PDB entry 3MNN | X-ray diffraction, 2.50 A resolution | chains E and I of the 10 polymer chains in the assembly

# Chain E
Protein: Histone H3.2
From: Xenopus laevis
UniProt: P84233 (H32_XENLA); residues 1-135 here correspond to UniProt positions 2-136 (UniProt number = residue number + 1)
Amino-acid sequence (135 residues; each row starts with the number of its first residue):
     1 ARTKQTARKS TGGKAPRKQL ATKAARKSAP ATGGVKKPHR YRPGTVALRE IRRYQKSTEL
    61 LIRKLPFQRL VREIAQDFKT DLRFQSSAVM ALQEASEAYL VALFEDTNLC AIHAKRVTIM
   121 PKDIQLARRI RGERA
Disordered / not traced: 1-37, 135
Metal / ion sites: Mg2+ near Asp77 (its only coordinating residue here)
Curated features (UniProtKB/Swiss-Prot):
  - modified residue: Arg2 (Asymmetric dimethylarginine), Thr3 (Phosphothreonine), Lys4 (Allysine), Gln5 (5-glutamyl dopamine), Thr6 (Phosphothreonine), Arg8 (Citrulline), Lys9 (N6,N6,N6-trimethyllysine), Ser10 (ADP-ribosylserine), Thr11 (Phosphothreonine), Lys14 (N6-(2-hydroxyisobutyryl)lysine), Arg17 (Asymmetric dimethylarginine), Lys18 (N6-(2-hydroxyisobutyryl)lysine), Lys23 (N6-(2-hydroxyisobutyryl)lysine), Arg26 (Citrulline), Lys27 (N6,N6,N6-trimethyllysine), Ser28 (ADP-ribosylserine), Lys36 (N6,N6,N6-trimethyllysine), Lys37 (N6-methyllysine), Tyr41 (Phosphotyrosine), Lys56 (N6,N6,N6-trimethyllysine) and 8 more in UniProt
  - lipidation: Cys110 (S-palmitoyl cysteine)

# Chain I
Molecule: 145-nt DNA strand
Sequence (145 nucleotides; numbered -72 to 72; the number before each row is that of its first residue; numbers below 1 keep their minus sign (DA-72 is residue -72)):
   -72 ATCAATATCC ACCTGCAGAT ACTACCAAAA GTGTATTTGG AAACTGCTCC ATCAAAAGGC
   -12 ATGTTCAGCT GAATCAGCTG AACATGCCTT TTGATGGAGC AGTTTCCAAA TACACTTTTG
    48 GTAGTATCTG CAGGTGGATA TTGAT

# How chain E and chain I interact
Pairs across the interface (27; chain E residue first):
  His39(E) with DT-67(I), sugar contact
  Arg40(E) with DA9(I), hydrogen bond to the base; DC10(I), hydrogen bond to the sugar
  Tyr41(E) with DT-67(I), sugar contact; DA-66(I), sugar contact; DA9(I), sugar contact; DC10(I), hydrogen bond to the phosphate
  Arg42(E) with DA9(I), phosphate contact
  Pro43(E) with DA8(I), phosphate contact; DA9(I), sugar contact
  Gly44(E) with DA8(I), hydrogen bond to the phosphate; DA9(I), hydrogen bond to the phosphate
  Thr45(E) with DA9(I), hydrogen bond to the phosphate
  Val46(E) with DA9(I), hydrogen bond to the phosphate; DC10(I), phosphate contact
  Ala47(E) with DA9(I), hydrogen bond to the phosphate
  Arg49(E) with DA-66(I), sugar contact; DT-65(I), phosphate contact
  Lys56(E) with DC-64(I), salt bridge to the phosphate
  Arg63(E) with DT17(I), phosphate contact; DT18(I), salt bridge to the phosphate
  Lys64(E) with DT18(I), hydrogen bond to the phosphate
  Leu65(E) with DT18(I), hydrogen bond to the phosphate
  Pro66(E) with DT17(I), phosphate contact
  Arg69(E) with DT17(I), salt bridge to the phosphate
  Arg83(E) with DA25(I), hydrogen bond to the sugar; DG26(I), salt bridge to the phosphate
Interface residues without a listed pair, chain E (20 interface residues in all): Gln85, Lys115, Thr118
Interface residues without a listed pair, chain I (17 interface residues in all): DA-68, DG-2, DA-1, DG7, DT16, DA28

# Overview
20 residues of chain E and 17 residues of chain I are in contact, with 11 hydrogen bonds and 4 salt bridges.
Among the polar pairs are Arg40(E)-DA9(I), Arg40(E)-DC10(I) and Arg83(E)-DA25(I).
Chain E is Histone H3.2 (Xenopus laevis) and chain I is a 145-nt DNA strand; the structure, A Ruthenium
Antitumour Agent Forms Specific Histone Protein Adducts in the Nucleosome Core, was determined by X-ray
diffraction.
